PDB entry 9L9W | X-ray diffraction, 5.87 A resolution (low resolution: residue-level contacts below are approximate; hydrogen-bond / salt-bridge calls are withheld) | chains A and D of the 4 polymer chains in the assembly

Chain A:
Protein: Piwi domain-containing protein
Source organism: Thermoflavifilum thermophilum
UniProt: A0A1I7NFD7 (A0A1I7NFD7_9BACT); numbering as in UniProt (aligned over 1-507)
Chain sequence (507 residues; each row starts with the number of its first residue):
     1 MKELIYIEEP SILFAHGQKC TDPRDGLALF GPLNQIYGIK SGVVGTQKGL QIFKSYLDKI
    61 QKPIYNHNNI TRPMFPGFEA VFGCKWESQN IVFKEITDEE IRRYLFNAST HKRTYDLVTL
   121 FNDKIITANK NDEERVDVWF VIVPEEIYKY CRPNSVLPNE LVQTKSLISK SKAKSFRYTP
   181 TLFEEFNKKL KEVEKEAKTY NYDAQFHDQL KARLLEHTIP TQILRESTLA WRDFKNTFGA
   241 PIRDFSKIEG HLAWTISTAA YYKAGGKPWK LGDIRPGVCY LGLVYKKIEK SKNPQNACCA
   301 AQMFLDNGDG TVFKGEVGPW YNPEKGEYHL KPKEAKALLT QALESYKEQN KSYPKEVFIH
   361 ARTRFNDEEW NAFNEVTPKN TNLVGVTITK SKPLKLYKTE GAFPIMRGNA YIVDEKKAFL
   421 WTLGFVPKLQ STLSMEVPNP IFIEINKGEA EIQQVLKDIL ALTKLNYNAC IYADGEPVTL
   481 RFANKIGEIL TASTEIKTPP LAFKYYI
Unresolved in the structure: 170-202
Small-molecule neighbours: Mg2+ (MG): Thr255, Asn468, Ala469

Chain D:
Molecule: 20-nt DNA strand
Sequence (20 nucleotides; numbered 2 to 21; the number before each row is that of its first residue):
     2 TATACAACCT ACTACCTCAT
Unresolved in the structure: 2

How chain A and chain D interact:
Residue-residue contacts (31):
  Val143(A) - DA20(D)
  Tyr148(A) - DA20(D)
  Cys151(A) - DA20(D)
  Arg152(A) - DA20(D)
  Phe206(A) - DA20(D)
  His207(A) - DA20(D)
  Lys211(A) - DA20(D)
  Ile223(A) - DA20(D)
  Ile223(A) - DT21(D)
  Leu224(A) - DT21(D)
  Arg225(A) - DA20(D)
  Arg225(A) - DT21(D)
  Thr228(A) - DT21(D)
  Phe245(A) - DT21(D)
  Thr255(A) - DT21(D)
  Ile256(A) - DT21(D)
  Pro323(A) - DA8(D)
  Pro323(A) - DC9(D)
  Glu324(A) - DA8(D)
  Lys390(A) - DC17(D)
  Lys395(A) - DC16(D)
  Leu423(A) - DC17(D)
  Ser434(A) - DC17(D)
  Glu436(A) - DC16(D)
  Asn439(A) - DC16(D)
  Asp474(A) - DT18(D)
  Glu476(A) - DT18(D)
  Arg481(A) - DT18(D)
  Arg481(A) - DC19(D)
  Lys485(A) - DC19(D)
  Lys485(A) - DA20(D)
Interface residues without a listed pair, chain A (31 interface residues in all): Ile248, His251, Leu252, Lys287, Phe482
Interface residues without a listed pair, chain D (10 interface residues in all): DC10, DA15

In short:
31 residues of chain A and 10 residues of chain D are in contact. Chain A binds Mg2+.
Here chain A is Piwi domain-containing protein (Thermoflavifilum thermophilum) and chain D is a 20-nt DNA
strand. Entry 9L9W (Structure of SPARTA in complex with guide DNA and a 19nt target DNA) was determined by
X-ray diffraction, deposited together with 8Z8Y, 8Z92, 8Z96 and 9L9X.
